4C67 - chain A; structure by X-ray diffraction, 1.55 A resolution.

== Chain A ==
Name: Bromodomain-containing protein 4
From: Homo sapiens
Notes: fragment: n-terminal bromodomain, residues 44-168
Reference sequence: O60885 (BRD4_HUMAN); numbering as in UniProt (aligned over 44-168)
Sequence (127 residues; numbered 42 to 168; the number before each row is that of its first residue):
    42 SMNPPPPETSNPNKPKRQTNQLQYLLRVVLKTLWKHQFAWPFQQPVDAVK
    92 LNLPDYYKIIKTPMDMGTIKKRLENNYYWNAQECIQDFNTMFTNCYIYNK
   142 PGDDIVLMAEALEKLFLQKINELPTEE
Differences from the reference sequence: expression tag (42-43)
Swiss-Prot annotation at these positions:
  - site: N140 (Acetylated histone binding)
  - cross-link: K99 (Glycyl lysine isopeptide (Lys-Gly) (interchain with G-Cter in SUMO2))
  - natural variant: D145 (D145G: Found in a patient with a neurodevelopmental syndrome; uncertain significance)
  - mutagenesis: N140 (N140A: Abolishes binding to acetylated histones)

== Overview ==
UniProt lists one mutagenesis site.
Chain A is Bromodomain-containing protein 4 (Homo sapiens); the structure, Discovery of Epigenetic Regulator
I-BET762: Lead Optimization to Afford a Clinical Candidate Inhibitor of the BET ..., was determined by X-ray
diffraction, deposited together with 4C66.
